Entry 4HSA (X-ray diffraction, 3.15 A resolution); this record covers chains A and C of the 3 polymer chains in the assembly.

[Chain A]
Protein: Interleukin-17A
Organism: Homo sapiens
UniProtKB: Q16552 (IL17_HUMAN); residues 11-132 here correspond to UniProt positions 34-155 (UniProt number = residue number + 23)
Amino-acid sequence (122 residues; numbered 11 to 132; the number before each row is that of its first residue):
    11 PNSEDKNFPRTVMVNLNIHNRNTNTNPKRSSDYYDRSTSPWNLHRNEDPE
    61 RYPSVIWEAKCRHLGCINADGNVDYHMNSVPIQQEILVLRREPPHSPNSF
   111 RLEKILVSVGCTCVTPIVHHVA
Not modelled in the structure: 11-16, 30-40, 132
Sequence notes: engineered mutation Asp45 (Asn68 in Q16552), Ser106 (Cys129 in Q16552)
Disulfide bonds: Cys71-Cys121, Cys76-Cys123
Reported in the primary citation:
  - conformationally variable residues (order/disorder transition): Ile127 to Val131

[Chain C]
Protein: Interleukin-17 receptor A
Organism: Homo sapiens
UniProtKB: Q96F46 (I17RA_HUMAN); residues 1-286 here correspond to UniProt positions 32-317 (UniProt number = residue number + 31)
Amino-acid sequence (301 residues; numbered 1 to 301; the number before each row is that of its first residue):
     1 SLRLLDHRALVCSQPGLNCTVKNSTCLDDSWIHPRNLTPSSPKDLQIQLH
    51 FAHTQQGDLFPVAHIEWTLQTDASILYLEGAELSVLQLNTNERLCVRFEF
   101 LSKLRHHHRRWRFTFSHFVVDPDQEYEVTVHHLPKPIPDGDPNHQSKNFL
   151 VPDCEHARMKVTTPCMSSGSLWDPDITVETLEAHQLRVSFTLWNESTHYQ
   201 ILLTSFPHMENHSCFEHMHHIPAPRPEEFHQRSDVTLTLRNLKGCCRHQV
   251 QIQPFFSSCLNDCLRHSATVSCPEMPDTPEPIPDYMLVPRGSDYKDDDDK
   301 G
Not modelled in the structure: 1, 274-301
Sequence notes: engineered mutation Asp175 (Asn206 in Q96F46), Asp234 (Asn265 in Q96F46); expression tag (287-301)
Disulfide bonds: Cys12-Cys19, Cys26-Cys95, Cys154-Cys165, Cys214-Cys245, Cys246-Cys272, Cys259-Cys263
Covalent attachments: N-acetylglucosamine (NAG) linked to Asn18; glycan linked to Asn23, Asn194
UniProt features mapped onto this chain:
  - glycosylation (N-linked (GlcNAc...) asparagine): Asn18, Asn23, Asn36, Asn194, Asn211
Reported in the primary citation:
  - post-translational modification sites: Asn18, Asn23, Asn194

[Chain A / chain C interface]
Contacting residue pairs - 38 pairs, chain A then chain C:
  Arg20(A) - His33(C)
  Leu74(A) - Phe255(C)  hydrophobic
  Leu74(A) - Asn261(C)  hydrogen bond (backbone-side chain)
  Tyr85(A) - Leu202(C)  hydrophobic
  Tyr85(A) - Met218(C)  hydrophobic
  Tyr85(A) - Arg265(C)  hydrogen bond (backbone-side chain)
  His86(A) - Leu202(C)
  His86(A) - Thr204(C)  hydrogen bond
  His86(A) - Glu216(C)  salt bridge
  His86(A) - Arg265(C)
  Met87(A) - Arg265(C)
  Asn88(A) - Asn261(C)  hydrogen bond (side chain-backbone)
  Asn88(A) - Asp262(C)  hydrogen bond
  Asn88(A) - Arg265(C)  hydrogen bond
  Ser89(A) - Asn261(C)  hydrogen bond (backbone-side chain)
  Gln93(A) - Asn89(C)
  Gln93(A) - Thr90(C)
  Gln94(A) - Asn89(C)  hydrogen bond (side chain-backbone)
  Gln94(A) - Thr90(C)
  Gln94(A) - Asn91(C)  hydrogen bond
  Glu95(A) - Asn91(C)
  Glu95(A) - Glu92(C)
  Glu95(A) - Arg93(C)  hydrogen bond (side chain-backbone)
  Leu112(A) - Leu27(C)  hydrophobic
  Lys114(A) - Arg93(C)
  Leu116(A) - Glu92(C)
  Val124(A) - Asp262(C)
  Pro126(A) - Arg265(C)
  Ile127(A) - Leu264(C)
  Ile127(A) - Arg265(C)  hydrogen bond (backbone-backbone)
  Val128(A) - Arg265(C)
  Val128(A) - Ser267(C)
  His129(A) - Arg265(C)  hydrogen bond (backbone-backbone)
  His129(A) - His266(C)
  His129(A) - Ser267(C)  hydrogen bond (backbone-backbone)
  His130(A) - Ser267(C)
  Val131(A) - Ile176(C)  hydrophobic
  Val131(A) - Ser267(C)  hydrogen bond (backbone-backbone)
Other interface residues (no listed pair), chain A (21 interface residues in all): Val90
Other interface residues (no listed pair), chain C (26 interface residues in all): Ile32, Glu155, Gln200, Gln251, Gln253, Cys263, Ala268
The authors on this interface:
  - interface residues, chain A: Tyr85(A), His86(A), Gln94(A), Glu95(A), Leu116(A), Ile127(A)
  - hot spots on chain A (mutagenesis) - R55V (1.5-5.0-fold), W67V (1.5-5.0-fold), Y85I (1.5-5.0-fold), H86S (1.5-5.0-fold): decreased binding to Interleukin-17 receptor A (chain C)

[Summary]
The interface between chain A and chain C involves 21 residues on one side and 26 on the other, with 14
hydrogen bonds and 1 salt bridge. Among the polar pairs are His86(A)-Glu216(C), Leu74(A)-Asn261(C) and
Tyr85(A)-Arg265(C). From the paper: R55V, W67V and Y85I of chain A, among others, reduce binding to
Interleukin-17 receptor A (chain C); interface residues Tyr85(A), His86(A) and Gln94(A) among others.
Here chain A is Interleukin-17A and chain C is Interleukin-17 receptor A, both from Homo sapiens. Entry 4HSA
(Structure of interleukin 17a in complex with il17ra receptor) was determined by X-ray diffraction (same
publication as 4HR9).
